PDB entry 9CPB | electron microscopy, 3.52 A resolution | chains 6V and 6W of the 395 polymer chains in the assembly

Chain 6V (and 6W):
Protein: Tektin-4
From: Bos taurus
Notes: chain 6W of this document is another copy of the same molecule, construct and numbering; everything in this record applies to it too
UniProtKB: Q2TA38 (TEKT4_BOVIN); numbering as in UniProt (aligned over 1-447)
Amino-acid sequence (447 residues; numbered 1 to 447; the number before each row is that of its first residue):
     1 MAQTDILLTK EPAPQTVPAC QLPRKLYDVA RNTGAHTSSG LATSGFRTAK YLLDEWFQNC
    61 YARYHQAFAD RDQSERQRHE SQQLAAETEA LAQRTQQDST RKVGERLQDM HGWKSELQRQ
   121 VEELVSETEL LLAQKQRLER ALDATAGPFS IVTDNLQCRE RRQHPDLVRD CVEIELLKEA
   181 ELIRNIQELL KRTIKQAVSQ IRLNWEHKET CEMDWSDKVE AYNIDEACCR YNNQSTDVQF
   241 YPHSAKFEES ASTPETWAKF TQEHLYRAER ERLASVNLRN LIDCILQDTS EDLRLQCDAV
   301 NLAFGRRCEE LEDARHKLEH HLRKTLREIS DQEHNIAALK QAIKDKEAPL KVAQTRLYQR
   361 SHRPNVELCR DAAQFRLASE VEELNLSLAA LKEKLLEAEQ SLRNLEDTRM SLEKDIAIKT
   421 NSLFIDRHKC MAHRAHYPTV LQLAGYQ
Unresolved in the structure: 1-3, 11-16, 447 (chain 6W: 1-4, 11-13, 136-194, 282-447)

How chain 6V and chain 6W interact:
Contacting residue pairs (173; chain 6V residue first):
  Leu156(6V) - Phe46(6W)  hydrophobic
  Glu160(6V) - Phe46(6W)
  Glu160(6V) - Lys50(6W)  salt bridge
  Arg162(6V) - Lys50(6W)
  Pro165(6V) - Tyr51(6W)  hydrophobic
  Pro165(6V) - Trp56(6W)  hydrogen bond (backbone-side chain)
  Pro165(6V) - Asn59(6W)
  Asp166(6V) - Trp56(6W)
  Leu167(6V) - Lys50(6W)
  Val168(6V) - Tyr51(6W)
  Val168(6V) - Leu52(6W)
  Val168(6V) - Leu53(6W)
  Val168(6V) - Trp56(6W)
  Arg169(6V) - Lys50(6W)
  Arg169(6V) - Tyr51(6W)  hydrogen bond (backbone-backbone)
  Arg169(6V) - Leu52(6W)
  Arg169(6V) - Leu53(6W)
  Asp170(6V) - Leu53(6W)
  Cys171(6V) - Leu53(6W)
  Glu173(6V) - Lys50(6W)  salt bridge
  Leu177(6V) - Thr43(6W)
  Leu177(6V) - Phe46(6W)  hydrophobic
  Leu177(6V) - Arg47(6W)
  Glu181(6V) - Leu41(6W)
  Glu181(6V) - Ala42(6W)
  Glu181(6V) - Thr43(6W)  hydrogen bond
  Glu181(6V) - Arg47(6W)  salt bridge
  Arg184(6V) - Ala42(6W)
  Glu188(6V) - His36(6W)
  Leu189(6V) - Ala30(6W)
  Leu189(6V) - Arg31(6W)
  Arg192(6V) - Ala30(6W)  hydrogen bond (side chain-backbone)
  Arg192(6V) - Arg31(6W)
  Arg192(6V) - Asn32(6W)
  Arg192(6V) - His36(6W)
  Gln196(6V) - Asp28(6W)
  Gln196(6V) - Ala30(6W)
  Gln200(6V) - Tyr27(6W)  hydrogen bond
  Glu248(6V) - Thr9(6W)
  Glu249(6V) - Thr9(6W)
  Glu249(6V) - Lys10(6W)
  Ser250(6V) - Leu8(6W)
  Ser250(6V) - Thr9(6W)  hydrogen bond (side chain-backbone)
  Ser250(6V) - Lys10(6W)  hydrogen bond (backbone-backbone)
  Ala251(6V) - Lys10(6W)
  Ser252(6V) - Leu8(6W)
  Thr253(6V) - Ile6(6W)
  Thr253(6V) - Leu8(6W)
  Glu255(6V) - Ile6(6W)
  Glu263(6V) - Pro18(6W)
  Glu263(6V) - Ala19(6W)  hydrogen bond (side chain-backbone)
  Tyr266(6V) - Ala19(6W)
  Arg267(6V) - Thr16(6W)
  Arg267(6V) - Val17(6W)  hydrogen bond (side chain-backbone)
  Arg267(6V) - Ala19(6W)
  Arg267(6V) - Leu22(6W)
  Arg270(6V) - Arg24(6W)
  Leu273(6V) - Arg24(6W)
  Ala274(6V) - Lys25(6W)
  Ala274(6V) - Tyr27(6W)  hydrophobic
  Asn277(6V) - Leu26(6W)
  Asn277(6V) - Tyr27(6W)  hydrogen bond (side chain-backbone)
  Leu278(6V) - Tyr27(6W)  hydrophobic
  Leu281(6V) - Tyr27(6W)
  Leu281(6V) - Asp28(6W)
  Ile285(6V) - Val29(6W)  hydrophobic
  Arg307(6V) - Leu53(6W)
  Arg307(6V) - Trp56(6W)
  Glu310(6V) - Trp56(6W)
  Glu310(6V) - Phe57(6W)
  Ala314(6V) - Trp56(6W)  hydrophobic
  Ala314(6V) - Tyr64(6W)
  Lys317(6V) - Tyr64(6W)
  Leu318(6V) - Tyr64(6W)
  His321(6V) - Tyr64(6W)
  His321(6V) - Arg71(6W)
  Lys324(6V) - Arg71(6W)
  Thr325(6V) - Arg71(6W)
  Glu328(6V) - Arg71(6W)
  Glu328(6V) - Ser74(6W)
  Glu328(6V) - Glu75(6W)
  Asp331(6V) - Arg78(6W)  salt bridge
  Gln332(6V) - Gln77(6W)  hydrogen bond
  Asn335(6V) - Gln77(6W)  hydrogen bond
  Asn335(6V) - Arg78(6W)
  Asn335(6V) - Ser81(6W)  hydrogen bond
  Leu339(6V) - Ser81(6W)
  Lys346(6V) - Thr88(6W)  hydrogen bond (side chain-backbone)
  Lys346(6V) - Glu89(6W)
  Glu347(6V) - Phe240(6W)
  Ala348(6V) - Asn233(6W)
  Pro349(6V) - Asn233(6W)
  Leu350(6V) - Phe240(6W)  hydrophobic
  Lys351(6V) - Val238(6W)
  Lys351(6V) - Gln239(6W)
  Lys351(6V) - Phe240(6W)
  Val352(6V) - Tyr231(6W)  hydrophobic
  Val352(6V) - Asn232(6W)
  Val352(6V) - Val238(6W)
  Gln354(6V) - Gln239(6W)
  Gln354(6V) - Phe240(6W)
  Gln354(6V) - Tyr241(6W)
  Gln354(6V) - Pro242(6W)
  Gln354(6V) - Ser244(6W)
  Thr355(6V) - Tyr231(6W)
  Thr355(6V) - Val238(6W)
  Thr355(6V) - Gln239(6W)
  Thr355(6V) - Tyr241(6W)
  Arg356(6V) - Ser99(6W)  hydrogen bond
  Arg356(6V) - Thr100(6W)
  Arg356(6V) - Val103(6W)
  Arg356(6V) - Cys228(6W)
  Arg356(6V) - Tyr231(6W)
  Leu357(6V) - Ser244(6W)
  Tyr358(6V) - Tyr241(6W)  hydrophobic
  Tyr358(6V) - His243(6W)
  Tyr358(6V) - Ser244(6W)
  Gln359(6V) - Ile224(6W)
  Gln359(6V) - Tyr231(6W)  hydrogen bond
  Arg360(6V) - Asp225(6W)  salt bridge
  Arg360(6V) - Cys228(6W)
  His362(6V) - Ile224(6W)
  Arg363(6V) - Ile224(6W)
  Pro364(6V) - Asp217(6W)
  Pro364(6V) - Glu220(6W)
  Asn365(6V) - Asp217(6W)
  Val366(6V) - Asp217(6W)
  Val366(6V) - Ser252(6W)  hydrogen bond (backbone-side chain)
  Val366(6V) - Phe260(6W)  hydrophobic
  Glu367(6V) - Asp217(6W)
  Glu367(6V) - Lys218(6W)  salt bridge
  Glu367(6V) - Ala221(6W)
  Glu367(6V) - Trp257(6W)  hydrogen bond
  Leu368(6V) - Glu249(6W)
  Leu368(6V) - Ala251(6W)
  Leu368(6V) - Ser252(6W)  hydrogen bond (backbone-side chain)
  Cys369(6V) - Ser252(6W)  hydrogen bond (side chain-backbone)
  Cys369(6V) - Thr253(6W)
  Cys369(6V) - Pro254(6W)
  Cys369(6V) - Trp257(6W)  hydrophobic
  Arg370(6V) - Glu248(6W)  salt bridge
  Arg370(6V) - Ser250(6W)
  Arg370(6V) - Ser252(6W)  hydrogen bond (backbone-backbone)
  Arg370(6V) - Pro254(6W)
  Asp371(6V) - Arg106(6W)  salt bridge
  Ala373(6V) - Lys102(6W)
  Ala373(6V) - Val103(6W)
  Arg376(6V) - Thr95(6W)  hydrogen bond (side chain-backbone)
  Arg376(6V) - Asp98(6W)  salt bridge
  Arg376(6V) - Lys102(6W)
  Glu380(6V) - Thr95(6W)
  Glu380(6V) - Ser99(6W)
  Glu383(6V) - Leu91(6W)
  Glu383(6V) - Thr95(6W)
  Ser387(6V) - Thr88(6W)  hydrogen bond
  Ala390(6V) - Leu84(6W)
  Lys394(6V) - Glu80(6W)
  Lys394(6V) - Ser81(6W)
  Lys394(6V) - Leu84(6W)
  Glu397(6V) - Gln73(6W)
  Glu397(6V) - Gln77(6W)
  Ser401(6V) - Gln73(6W)  hydrogen bond
  Ser401(6V) - Ser74(6W)
  Leu405(6V) - Asp70(6W)
  Leu405(6V) - Arg71(6W)
  Leu405(6V) - Ser74(6W)
  Thr408(6V) - Gln66(6W)  hydrogen bond
  Thr408(6V) - Ala67(6W)
  Thr408(6V) - Asp70(6W)  hydrogen bond
  Ser411(6V) - Arg63(6W)  hydrogen bond (backbone-side chain)
  Leu412(6V) - Arg63(6W)
  Asp415(6V) - Arg63(6W)  salt bridge
  Lys419(6V) - Trp56(6W)
Also at the interface, not in a pair above, chain 6V (100 interface residues in all): Gln157, His164, Ala180, Asn185, Leu203, Leu311, Leu377, Ala378, Leu384, Leu391, Ala398, Asn404
Also at the interface, not in a pair above, chain 6W (88 interface residues in all): Cys20, Gly45, Thr48, Tyr61, Ala92, Gln96, Met110

Summary:
100 residues of chain 6V face 88 of chain 6W across their interface; the contacts include 27 hydrogen bonds
and 10 salt bridges. Among the polar pairs are Glu160(6V)-Lys50(6W), Glu173(6V)-Lys50(6W) and
Glu181(6V)-Arg47(6W).
Both chains are Tektin-4 (Bos taurus). Entry 9CPB (Atomic model of bovine Fallopian tube cilia doublet
microtubule (48-nm periodicity)) was determined by electron microscopy, deposited together with 9CPC.
